Entry 7T8K (X-ray diffraction, 2.30 A resolution); this record covers chains B and D of the 4 polymer chains in the assembly.

== Chain B ==
Molecule: BrxR
Organism: Acinetobacter sp. NEB 394
UniProt: A0A7H8SL41 (A0A7H8SL41_9GAMM); residue numbers follow UniProt; this construct covers 1-288
Sequence (291 residues; numbered -2 to 288; the number before each row is that of its first residue; numbers below 1 keep their minus sign (Gly-2 is residue -2)):
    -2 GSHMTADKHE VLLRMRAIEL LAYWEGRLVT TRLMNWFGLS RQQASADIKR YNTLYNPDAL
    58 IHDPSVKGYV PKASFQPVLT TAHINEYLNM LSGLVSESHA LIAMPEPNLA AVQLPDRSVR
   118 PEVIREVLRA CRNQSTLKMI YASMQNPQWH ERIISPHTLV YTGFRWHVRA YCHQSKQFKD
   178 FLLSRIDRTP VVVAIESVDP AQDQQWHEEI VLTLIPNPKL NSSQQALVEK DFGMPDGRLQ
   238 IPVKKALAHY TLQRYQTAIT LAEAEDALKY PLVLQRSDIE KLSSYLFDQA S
Not modelled in the structure: -2 to 2, 280-288
Sequence notes: expression tag (-2 to 0)
From the paper describing this entry:
  - binding site for the 25-nt DNA strand: Arg11, Ser37, Arg38, Gln39, Gln40, His59, Lys64, Tyr66
  - specificity-determining residues: Arg38
  - mutagenesis - R47A: unchanged stability
  - mutagenesis - R149A: unchanged binding to the 25-nt DNA strand
  - mutagenesis - R47A: decreased binding to the 25-nt DNA strand

== Chain D ==
Molecule: 25-nt DNA strand
Sequence (25 nucleotides; each row starts with the number of its first residue):
     1 ATACCGTAAA AATAATTTAC TGTAT

== How chain B and chain D interact ==
Contacting residue pairs - 14 pairs, chain B then chain D:
  Arg11(B) - DA15(D)  salt bridge to the phosphate
  Gly35(B) - DT16(D)  phosphate contact
  Leu36(B) - DT16(D)  phosphate contact
  Ser37(B) - DT16(D)  hydrogen bond to the phosphate
  Ser37(B) - DT17(D)  base contact
  Gln39(B) - DT17(D)  base contact
  Gln39(B) - DT18(D)  base contact
  Gln39(B) - DA19(D)  base contact
  Gln40(B) - DA15(D)  phosphate contact
  Gln40(B) - DT16(D)  phosphate contact
  Pro61(B) - DA24(D)  sugar contact
  Ser62(B) - DA24(D)  phosphate contact
  Ser62(B) - DT25(D)  sugar contact
  Lys64(B) - DA24(D)  base contact
Other interface residues (no listed pair), chain B (12 interface residues in all): Glu7, Arg38, His59
Other interface residues (no listed pair), chain D (9 interface residues in all): DG22, DT23

== In short ==
Chain B and chain D form an interface of 12 and 9 residues respectively; the contacts include 1 hydrogen bond
and 1 salt bridge. Polar contacts include Ser37(B)-DT16(D) and Arg11(B)-DA15(D). From the paper: a binding
site for the 25-nt DNA strand at Arg11(B), Ser37(B) and Arg38(B) among others; R47A of chain B reduces binding
to the 25-nt DNA strand.
Chain B is BrxR (Acinetobacter sp. NEB 394) and chain D is a 25-nt DNA strand; the structure, BrxR from
Acinetobacter BREX type I phage restriction system bound to DNA, was determined by X-ray diffraction (same
publication as 7T8L).
